Entry 9D3S (electron microscopy, 3.10 A resolution); this record covers chains G and I of the 10 polymer chains in the assembly.

[Chain G]
Protein: Histone H2A type 2-A
Organism: Homo sapiens
UniProtKB: Q6FI13 (H2A2A_HUMAN); residues 14-118 here correspond to UniProt positions 15-119 (UniProt number = residue number + 1)
Sequence (105 residues; each row starts with the number of its first residue):
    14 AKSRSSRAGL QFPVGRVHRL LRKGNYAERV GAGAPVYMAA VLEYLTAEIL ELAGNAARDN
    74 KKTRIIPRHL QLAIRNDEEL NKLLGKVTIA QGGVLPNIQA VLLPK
Disordered / not traced: 14-16
Reported in the primary citation:
  - binding site for 5S rDNA (noncoding strand) (chain I): Arg77
  - conformationally variable residues (side-chain flip): Arg77

[Chain I]
Molecule: 5S rDNA (noncoding strand)
Organism: Xenopus borealis
Sequence (123 nucleotides; each row starts with the number of its first residue; numbers below 1 keep their minus sign (DC-72 is residue -72)):
   -72 CTTGTTTTCC TGCCTGGGGG AAAAGACCCT GGCATGGGGA GGAGCTGGGC CCCCCCCAGA
   -12 AGGCAGCACA AGGGGAGGAA AAGTCAGCCT TGTGCTCGCC TACGGCCATA CCACCCTGAA
    48 AGT

[How chain G and chain I interact]
Pairs across the interface (7):
  Arg29(G) - DA48(I)  sugar contact
  Arg29(G) - DG49(I)  salt bridge to the phosphate
  Arg42(G) - DC38(I)  sugar contact
  Arg42(G) - DC39(I)  phosphate contact
  Val43(G) - DC39(I)  hydrogen bond to the phosphate
  Gly44(G) - DC38(I)  phosphate contact
  Ala45(G) - DC38(I)  hydrogen bond to the phosphate
Also at the interface, not in a pair above, chain G (6 interface residues in all): Glu41

[In short]
6 residues of chain G face 4 of chain I across their interface; the contacts include 2 hydrogen bonds and 1
salt bridge. Polar pairs include Val43(G)-DC39(I), Ala45(G)-DC38(I) and Arg29(G)-DG49(I). From the paper: a
binding site for 5S rDNA (noncoding strand) (chain I) at Arg77(G); conformational variability at Arg77(G).
Chain G is Histone H2A type 2-A (Homo sapiens) and chain I is 5S rDNA (noncoding strand) (Xenopus borealis);
the structure, 147-bp 5S rDNA nucleosome - open I (open on the downstream side), was determined by electron
microscopy, deposited together with 9D3K, 9D3L, 9D3N, 9D3O, 9D3Q, 9D3R and 9D3T.
